8UZT - chains G and C of the 5 polymer chains in the assembly; structure by X-ray diffraction, 1.90 A resolution.

# Chain G
Molecule: dTDNA
Sequence (20 nucleotides; row label = number of the first residue in the row):
     3 TTTTTTTTTT TTTTTTTTTT
Not modelled in the structure: 20-22

# Chain C
Protein: Single-stranded DNA-binding protein, mitochondrial
Organism: Homo sapiens
UniProtKB: Q04837 (SSBP_HUMAN); residues 17-148 here = UniProt positions 17-148
Sequence (154 residues; each row starts with the number of its first residue; numbers below 1 keep their minus sign (Met-5 is residue -5)):
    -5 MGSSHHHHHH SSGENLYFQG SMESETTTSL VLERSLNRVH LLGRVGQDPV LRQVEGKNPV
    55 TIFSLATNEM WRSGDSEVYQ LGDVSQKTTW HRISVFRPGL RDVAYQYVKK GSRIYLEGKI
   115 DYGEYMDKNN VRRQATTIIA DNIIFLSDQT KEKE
Not modelled in the structure: -5 to 25, 68-76, 142-148
Sequence notes: initiating methionine (-5); expression tag (-4 to 16)

# How chain G and chain C interact
Contacting residue pairs (19):
  DT12(G) with Gly40(C), base contact; Gln41(C), base contact; Ser58(C), hydrogen bond to the base; Trp84(C), stacking on the base; Lys104(C), phosphate contact
  DT13(G) with Arg38(C), base contact; Val39(C), sugar contact; Gly40(C), sugar contact; Ala60(C), base contact; Asn62(C), hydrogen bond to the base; Gln80(C), hydrogen bond to the base; Thr82(C), hydrogen bond to the base; Trp84(C), base contact; Lys104(C), sugar contact; Gly105(C), phosphate contact
  DT14(G) with Arg38(C), hydrogen bond to the sugar; Asn62(C), base contact; Gln80(C), hydrogen bond to the base; Gly105(C), sugar contact
Also at the interface, not in a pair above, chain G (4 interface residues in all): DT15

# In short
4 residues of chain G and 12 residues of chain C are in contact, with 6 hydrogen bonds and 1 aromatic stacking
contact. Polar pairs include DT12(G)-Ser58(C), DT13(G)-Asn62(C) and DT13(G)-Gln80(C).
Chain G is dTDNA and chain C is Single-stranded DNA-binding protein, mitochondrial (Homo sapiens); the
structure, Mitochondrial single-stranded binding protein bound to DNA, was determined by X-ray diffraction.
